8DR7 - chains D and E of the 11 polymer chains in the assembly; structure by electron microscopy, 2.70 A resolution.

[Chain D]
Name: Replication factor C subunit 2
Organism: Saccharomyces cerevisiae
UniProtKB: P40348 (RFC2_YEAST); numbering as in UniProt (aligned over 1-353)
Amino-acid sequence (353 residues; each row starts with the number of its first residue):
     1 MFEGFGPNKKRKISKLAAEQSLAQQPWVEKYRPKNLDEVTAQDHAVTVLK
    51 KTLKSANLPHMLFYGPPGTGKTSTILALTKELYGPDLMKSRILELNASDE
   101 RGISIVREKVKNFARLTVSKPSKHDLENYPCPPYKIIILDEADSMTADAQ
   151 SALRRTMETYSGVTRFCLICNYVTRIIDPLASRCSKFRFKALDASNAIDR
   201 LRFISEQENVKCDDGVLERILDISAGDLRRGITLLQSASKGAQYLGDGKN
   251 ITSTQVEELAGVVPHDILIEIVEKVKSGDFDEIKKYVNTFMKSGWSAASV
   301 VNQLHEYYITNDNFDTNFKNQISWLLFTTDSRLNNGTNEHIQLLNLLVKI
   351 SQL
Unresolved in the structure: 1-21
Small-molecule neighbours:
  - ATP-gamma-S (AGS; phosphothiophosphoric acid-adenylate ester), molecule 1: V28, Y31, R32, P33, E38, V39, T40, Q42, P66, P67, G68, T69, G70, K71, T72, S73, E141, N171, L192, R200, L228, R229, I232
  - ATP-gamma-S (AGS), molecule 2: R154, E158, P179, R183
Curated features (UniProtKB/Swiss-Prot):
  - binding site (ATP): V28, R32, G65 to S73, N171, R229
  - modified residue: M1 (N-acetylmethionine)

[Chain E]
Name: Replication factor C subunit 5
Organism: Saccharomyces cerevisiae
UniProtKB: P38251 (RFC5_YEAST); residue numbers follow UniProt; this construct covers 1-354
Amino-acid sequence (354 residues; numbered 1 to 354; the number before each row is that of its first residue):
     1 MSLWVDKYRPKSLNALSHNEELTNFLKSLSDQPRDLPHLLLYGPNGTGKK
    51 TRCMALLESIFGPGVYRLKIDVRQFVTASNRKLELNVVSSPYHLEITPSD
   101 MGNNDRIVIQELLKEVAQMEQVDFQDSKDGLAHRYKCVIINEANSLTKDA
   151 QAALRRTMEKYSKNIRLIMVCDSMSPIIAPIKSRCLLIRCPAPSDSEIST
   201 ILSDVVTNERIQLETKDILKRIAQASNGNLRVSLLMLESMALNNELALKS
   251 SSPIIKPDWIIVIHKLTRKIVKERSVNSLIECRAVLYDLLAHCIPANIIL
   301 KELTFSLLDVETLNTTNKSSIIEYSSVFDERLSLGNKAIFHLEGFIAKVM
   351 CCLD
Unresolved in the structure: 1, 354
Small-molecule neighbours:
  - ATP-gamma-S (AGS; phosphothiophosphoric acid-adenylate ester): R155, E159, P180, R184
  - GDP (guanosine-5'-diphosphate): V5, R9, P10, A15, L16, S17, H18, P44, N45, G46, T47, G48, K49, K50, T51, R52, I201, L230, R231, L234
Curated features (UniProtKB/Swiss-Prot):
  - binding site (ATP): V5, S17, G43 to T51, R231

[How chain D and chain E interact]
Pairs across the interface - 86 pairs, chain D then chain E:
  A23(D) with D35(E)
  Q24(D) with R34(E); K163(E); R166(E), hydrogen bond (backbone-side chain)
  Q25(D) with D35(E)
  P26(D) with R166(E)
  E29(D) with E159(E); S162(E)
  R32(D) with E159(E), salt bridge
  T72(D) with R156(E)
  N96(D) with R156(E)
  A97(D) with Q110(E), hydrogen bond (backbone-side chain); A152(E); A153(E)
  S98(D) with Q110(E); K114(E), hydrogen bond (backbone-side chain); A153(E); T157(E)
  D99(D) with K114(E), salt bridge
  E100(D) with R106(E), salt bridge; Q110(E)
  D140(D) with R156(E)
  E141(D) with R155(E), salt bridge; R156(E)
  N171(D) with R155(E), hydrogen bond
  D227(D) with S183(E), hydrogen bond
  R229(D) with E159(E), salt bridge; S183(E), hydrogen bond; R184(E)
  T233(D) with L186(E)
  Q236(D) with D35(E), hydrogen bond (side chain-backbone); P37(E)
  K240(D) with L29(E); Q32(E), hydrogen bond (side chain-backbone); D35(E), salt bridge
  Y244(D) with N24(E); K27(E); S28(E); D31(E)
  E258(D) with R189(E), salt bridge
  L259(D) with F25(E), hydrophobic
  F280(D) with L308(E), hydrophobic; K318(E)
  K284(D) with L308(E); D309(E), salt bridge
  N288(D) with N227(E), hydrogen bond
  K292(D) with P44(E); A192(E), hydrogen bond (backbone-backbone); N227(E)
  S293(D) with R189(E), hydrogen bond (backbone-side chain); P191(E)
  G294(D) with Y42(E); R189(E)
  W295(D) with R189(E)
  S296(D) with M174(E)
  R332(D) with S326(E), hydrogen bond; V327(E); E330(E)
  L333(D) with S175(E)
  N335(D) with E330(E), hydrogen bond; S333(E), hydrogen bond (backbone-side chain); L334(E)
  G336(D) with S175(E); P176(E); S333(E), hydrogen bond (backbone-side chain)
  T337(D) with S175(E); E330(E)
  N338(D) with D329(E)
  E339(D) with S173(E), hydrogen bond; M174(E); S175(E), hydrogen bond
  H340(D) with F305(E)
  I341(D) with I322(E), hydrophobic; S325(E); S326(E); D329(E)
  Q342(D) with S326(E), hydrogen bond
  L344(D) with F305(E), hydrophobic; L308(E), hydrophobic; I322(E), hydrophobic
  N345(D) with I322(E); E323(E); S326(E)
  V348(D) with S319(E)
  K349(D) with E323(E), salt bridge
  Q352(D) with S319(E), hydrogen bond
Interface residues without a listed pair, chain D (57 interface residues in all): W27, P67, E94, S144, R230, S237, G241, G261, D281, M291, S331
Interface residues without a listed pair, chain E (57 interface residues in all): L36, M158, A179, P180, L187, G228, K301, T315

[Summary]
Chain D and chain E each contribute 57 residues to their interface; the contacts include 19 hydrogen bonds and
9 salt bridges. Polar pairs include R32(D)-E159(E), D99(D)-K114(E) and E100(D)-R106(E). One ATP-gamma-S
molecule is bound between chain D and chain E. Chain D binds ATP-gamma-S.
Chain D is Replication factor C subunit 2 and chain E is Replication factor C subunit 5, both from
Saccharomyces cerevisiae; the structure, Open state of RFC:PCNA bound to a nicked dsDNA, was determined by
electron microscopy, deposited together with 8DQW, 8DQX, 8DQZ, 8DR0, 8DR1, 8DR3 and 3 further entries.
